PDB entry 8YQT | electron microscopy, 2.56 A resolution | chains B and C of the 9 polymer chains in the assembly

== Chain B ==
Molecule: DNA-directed RNA polymerase subunit beta
Source organism: African swine fever virus
Notes: EC 2.7.7.6
Reference sequence: A0A2X0RU95 (A0A2X0RU95_ASF); numbering as in UniProt (aligned over 1-1242)
Chain sequence (1242 residues; row label = number of the first residue in the row):
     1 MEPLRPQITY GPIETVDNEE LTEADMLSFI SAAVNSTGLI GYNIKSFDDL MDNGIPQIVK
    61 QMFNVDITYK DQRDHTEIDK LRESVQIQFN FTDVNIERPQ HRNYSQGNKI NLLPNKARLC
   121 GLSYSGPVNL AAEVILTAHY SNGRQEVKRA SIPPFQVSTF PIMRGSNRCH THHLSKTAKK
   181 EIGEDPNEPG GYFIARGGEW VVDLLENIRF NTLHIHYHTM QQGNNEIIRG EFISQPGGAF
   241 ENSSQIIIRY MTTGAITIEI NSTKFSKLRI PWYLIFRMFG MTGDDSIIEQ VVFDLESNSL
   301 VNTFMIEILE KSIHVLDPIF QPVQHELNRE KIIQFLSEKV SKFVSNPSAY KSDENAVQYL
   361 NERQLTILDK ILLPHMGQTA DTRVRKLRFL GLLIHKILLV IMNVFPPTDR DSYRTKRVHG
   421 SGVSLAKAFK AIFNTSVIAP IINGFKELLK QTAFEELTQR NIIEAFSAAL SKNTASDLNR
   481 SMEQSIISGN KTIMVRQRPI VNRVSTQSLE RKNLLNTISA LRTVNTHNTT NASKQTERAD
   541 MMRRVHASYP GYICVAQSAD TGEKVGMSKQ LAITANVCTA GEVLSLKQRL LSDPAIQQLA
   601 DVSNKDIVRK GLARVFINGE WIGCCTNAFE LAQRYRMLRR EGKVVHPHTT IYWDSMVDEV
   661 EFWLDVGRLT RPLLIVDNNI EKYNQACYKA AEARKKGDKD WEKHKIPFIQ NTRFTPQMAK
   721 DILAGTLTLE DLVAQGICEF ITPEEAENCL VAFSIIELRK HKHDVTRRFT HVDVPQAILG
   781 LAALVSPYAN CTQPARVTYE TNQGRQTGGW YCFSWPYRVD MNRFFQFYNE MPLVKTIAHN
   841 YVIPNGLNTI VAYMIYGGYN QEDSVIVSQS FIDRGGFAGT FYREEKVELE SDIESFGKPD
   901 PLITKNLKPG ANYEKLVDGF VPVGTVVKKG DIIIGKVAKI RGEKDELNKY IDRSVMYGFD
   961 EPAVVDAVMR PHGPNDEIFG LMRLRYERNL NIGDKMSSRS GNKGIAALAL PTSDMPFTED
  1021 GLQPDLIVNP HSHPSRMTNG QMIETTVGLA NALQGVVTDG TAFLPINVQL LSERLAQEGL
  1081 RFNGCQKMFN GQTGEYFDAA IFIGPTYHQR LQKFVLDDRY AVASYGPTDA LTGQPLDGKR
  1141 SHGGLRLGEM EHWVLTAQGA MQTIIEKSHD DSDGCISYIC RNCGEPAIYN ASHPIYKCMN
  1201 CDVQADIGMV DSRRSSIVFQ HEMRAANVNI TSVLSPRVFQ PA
Unresolved in the structure: 1-3, 219-224, 490-503, 528-534, 941-948
Metal / ion sites: Zn2+: Cys-1180, Cys-1183, Cys-1198, Cys-1201

== Chain C ==
Molecule: DNA-directed RNA polymerase RPB3-11 homolog
Source organism: African swine fever virus
Reference sequence: A0A2X0RUE7 (A0A2X0RUE7_ASF); numbering as in UniProt (aligned over 1-359)
Chain sequence (359 residues; row label = number of the first residue in the row):
     1 MEKIFQNVEI KPFLIDFSNL FIKNAAKKLF QLEEQLPLVP VNVVMDFKGI SRAAVHGLSR
    61 VLQDEIPNYM LDIKPGGYKI EDSTDLFMTE QFIRNRINFI PIYAKNETLV FALRSLNNSC
   121 EVKTIYSRDL IQVAGPKLKY PIFNPTFEIG FLQPGKSLII EDIYIKKGIG RKHAAFNLAV
   181 KTHFSHLDIE QYPTDKKEYM ALSGYKQSSM TSDPRHHRLG LCFPAVPLPH INQAVRTYLK
   241 NACRIIIGRI QSIQKIYENF EEPQPELVLF SMDEEKTKAI ITIKDETHTI GNLLKTYIYE
   301 MIPDISFVGY QCVPHKQEMV LTIIHKASQE DLITLLEKSI QNIIQTFQIL EKNVDELIA

== Chain B / chain C interface ==
Contacting residue pairs (93):
  Phe-813(B) with Phe-87(C)
  Trp-815(B) with Leu-86(C); Phe-87(C); Thr-89(C)
  Pro-816(B) with Leu-86(C), hydrophobic; Phe-87(C), hydrophobic
  Tyr-817(B) with Leu-86(C), hydrophobic
  Phe-827(B) with Gln-91(C); Phe-92(C), hydrophobic
  Tyr-828(B) with Phe-92(C); Arg-96(C), hydrogen bond
  Tyr-859(B) with Pro-314(C)
  Ser-870(B) with Ala-174(C); Asn-177(C), hydrogen bond
  Asp-873(B) with Asn-95(C); Phe-99(C); His-173(C); Ala-174(C), hydrogen bond (side chain-backbone)
  Arg-874(B) with Asn-95(C), hydrogen bond (backbone-side chain); Phe-99(C); Asn-177(C)
  Gly-879(B) with Gln-91(C), hydrogen bond (backbone-side chain)
  Thr-880(B) with Gln-91(C)
  Gly-924(B) with Ile-80(C)
  Glu-987(B) with Gln-91(C)
  Asn-989(B) with Gln-91(C)
  Leu-1008(B) with Pro-314(C), hydrophobic
  Pro-1011(B) with Asp-64(C)
  Thr-1012(B) with Gln-63(C); Asp-64(C); Asn-177(C), hydrogen bond; Lys-181(C)
  Ser-1013(B) with Arg-60(C), hydrogen bond (backbone-side chain); Gln-63(C); Asp-64(C), hydrogen bond; Glu-65(C)
  Asp-1014(B) with Arg-60(C), salt bridge; His-288(C)
  Phe-1017(B) with His-56(C); Lys-181(C); Phe-184(C), hydrophobic
  Glu-1019(B) with Thr-182(C); His-183(C); Phe-184(C), hydrogen bond (backbone-backbone); Ser-185(C)
  Asp-1020(B) with Lys-181(C); Thr-182(C)
  Gly-1021(B) with Lys-181(C)
  Gln-1023(B) with Lys-181(C)
  Arg-1081(B) with Thr-194(C); Met-200(C), hydrogen bond (side chain-backbone); Leu-202(C), hydrogen bond (side chain-backbone); Ser-203(C), hydrogen bond (side chain-backbone)
  Phe-1082(B) with Lys-197(C); Met-200(C), hydrophobic
  Asn-1083(B) with Met-200(C), hydrogen bond (side chain-backbone); Ala-201(C)
  Lys-1087(B) with Gln-191(C), hydrogen bond; Ser-203(C); Tyr-205(C)
  Phe-1089(B) with Phe-184(C); His-186(C)
  Gly-1091(B) with His-56(C), hydrogen bond (backbone-side chain); Arg-60(C), hydrogen bond (backbone-side chain)
  Gln-1092(B) with His-56(C); Arg-60(C); His-288(C)
  Thr-1093(B) with His-56(C); Asn-292(C), hydrogen bond (backbone-side chain); Tyr-310(C)
  Gly-1094(B) with Arg-52(C); His-56(C); Phe-184(C)
  Glu-1095(B) with Arg-52(C), salt bridge; Ser-209(C)
  Tyr-1096(B) with His-186(C); Ile-189(C); Ser-203(C); Tyr-205(C), hydrophobic; Gln-207(C), hydrogen bond (side chain-backbone); Ser-208(C); Ser-209(C), hydrogen bond (backbone-side chain); Ser-212(C), hydrogen bond
  Phe-1097(B) with Ser-203(C)
  Asp-1098(B) with Leu-202(C); Ser-203(C), hydrogen bond (backbone-backbone); Ser-208(C), hydrogen bond; Ser-209(C), hydrogen bond (side chain-backbone)
  Ala-1099(B) with Ala-201(C)
  Ala-1100(B) with Met-200(C); Ala-201(C), hydrogen bond (backbone-backbone); Leu-202(C); Ser-203(C)
Interface residues without a listed pair, chain B (46 interface residues in all): Gly-875, Val-923, Arg-985, Arg-988, Cys-1085, Asn-1090
Interface residues without a listed pair, chain C (46 interface residues in all): Glu-90, Arg-171, Lys-172, Tyr-199, Gly-204

== Summary ==
Chain B and chain C each contribute 46 residues to their interface; the contacts include 24 hydrogen bonds and
2 salt bridges. Among the polar pairs are Asp-1014(B)/Arg-60(C), Glu-1095(B)/Arg-52(C) and
Tyr-828(B)/Arg-96(C). The Zn2+ site is built by Cys-1180(B), Cys-1183(B), Cys-1198(B) and Cys-1201(B).
Here chain B is DNA-directed RNA polymerase subunit beta and chain C is DNA-directed RNA polymerase RPB3-11
homolog, both from African swine fever virus. Entry 8YQT (African swine fever virus RNA Polymerase-M1249L
complex2) was determined by electron microscopy together with 8YQU, 8YQV, 8YQW, 8YQX, 8YQY and 8YQZ from the
same study.
